Entry 7JZI (X-ray diffraction, 2.71 A resolution); this record covers chains A and B.

Chain A:
Protein: LAIR1 ectodomain from antibody MGD21
Source organism: Homo sapiens
Notes: antibody fragment or engineered binder
Chain sequence (98 residues; each row starts with the number of its first residue):
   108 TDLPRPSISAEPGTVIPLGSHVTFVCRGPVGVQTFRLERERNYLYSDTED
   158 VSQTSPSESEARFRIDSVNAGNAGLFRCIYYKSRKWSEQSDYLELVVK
Cystine bridges: Cys133-Cys185

Chain B:
Protein: Rifin
Source organism: Plasmodium falciparum (isolate NF54)
UniProt: A0A2I0BRG0 (A0A2I0BRG0_PLAFO); residues 184-328 here = UniProt positions 184-328
Chain sequence (145 residues; row label = number of the first residue in the row):
   184 VTAKELAEKAGAAAGLKAGDIHGMKIVIEGLKALKVDTLKSGIFNSFVQN
   234 SHYTEVTGLAIAIDTEMNEVCSATYIGIHPICVVREKLGVIPKAGGTMVK
   284 QKDAITNVLKQALEKATQSAEALSETTAEDVAAKLTAQKTGAINT
Not modelled in the structure: 184-189, 312-328
Construct notes: conflict Gln232 (Asn in A0A2I0BRG0)
Cystine bridges: Cys254-Cys265
Ion coordination: platinum (II) ion: Met281, Lys283
What the authors report for this chain:
  - contacts within the chain: Asp247-Gln284 (hydrogen bond), Arg268-Gln284 (hydrogen bond)
  - mutagenesis - D247A: decreased binding to LAIR1 ectodomain from antibody MGD21 (chain A)

Chain A / chain B interface:
Contacting residue pairs (37; chain A residue first):
  Thr141(A) - Met281(B)
  Arg143(A) - Val273(B)  hydrogen bond (side chain-backbone)
  Arg143(A) - Pro275(B)
  Leu144(A) - Ala256(B)
  Arg146(A) - Ala256(B)
  Arg146(A) - Tyr258(B)
  Tyr150(A) - Cys254(B)
  Tyr150(A) - Cys265(B)
  Tyr150(A) - Arg268(B)  hydrogen bond (backbone-side chain)
  Tyr150(A) - Glu269(B)
  Leu151(A) - Cys254(B)
  Leu151(A) - Cys265(B)  hydrophobic
  Tyr152(A) - Cys254(B)  hydrogen bond (backbone-backbone)
  Tyr152(A) - Ser255(B)
  Tyr152(A) - Ala256(B)
  Tyr152(A) - Arg268(B)  hydrogen bond
  Tyr152(A) - Val273(B)
  Tyr152(A) - Gln284(B)
  Ser153(A) - Ser255(B)
  Ser153(A) - Ala256(B)  hydrogen bond (side chain-backbone)
  Ser153(A) - Thr257(B)
  Ile172(A) - Thr257(B)
  Asn176(A) - Ile259(B)
  Asn179(A) - Thr257(B)  hydrogen bond (side chain-backbone)
  Phe183(A) - Ala256(B)
  Ile186(A) - Pro275(B)  hydrophobic
  Tyr188(A) - Gly279(B)
  Tyr188(A) - Met281(B)  hydrophobic
  Lys192(A) - Gly278(B)
  Lys192(A) - Gly279(B)
  Trp193(A) - Pro275(B)
  Trp193(A) - Ala277(B)
  Trp193(A) - Gly278(B)  hydrogen bond (backbone-backbone)
  Trp193(A) - Gly279(B)  hydrogen bond (backbone-backbone)
  Trp193(A) - Thr280(B)
  Trp193(A) - Met281(B)
  Ser194(A) - Ala277(B)
Other interface residues (no listed pair), chain A (22 interface residues in all): Arg148, Asn149, Arg191, Glu195, Gln196
Other interface residues (no listed pair), chain B (21 interface residues in all): Ile261, Val266, Ile274, Lys276
The authors on this interface:
  - pairs named by the authors: Tyr152(A)-Arg268(B) (pi stacking), Cys254(B)-Leu151(A) (hydrophobic contact), Cys265(B)-Leu151(A) (hydrophobic contact)
  - interface residues, chain A: Thr141(A), Arg143(A), Arg146(A), Tyr150(A), Leu151(A), Tyr152(A), Ser153(A), Tyr188(A), Trp193(A)
  - interface residues, chain B: Cys254(B), Ser255(B), Ala256(B), Thr257(B), Cys265(B), Val266(B), Arg268(B), Pro275(B), Met281(B)
  - hot spots on chain B (mutagenesis) - C254A, C265A: abolished binding to LAIR1 ectodomain from antibody MGD21 (chain A)

Overview:
Chain A and chain B form an interface of 22 and 21 residues respectively; the contacts include 8 hydrogen
bonds. Polar contacts include Arg143(A)-Val273(B), Tyr150(A)-Arg268(B) and Tyr152(A)-Arg268(B). The authors
report pi stacking between Tyr152(A) and Arg268(B); hydrophobic contacts between Cys254(B) and Leu151(A) and
Cys265(B) and Leu151(A). The paper reports that C254A and C265A of chain B abolish binding to LAIR1 ectodomain
from antibody MGD21 (chain A); interface residues Thr141(A), Arg143(A) and Cys254(B) among others.
Chain A is LAIR1 ectodomain from antibody MGD21 (Homo sapiens) and chain B is Rifin (Plasmodium falciparum
(isolate NF54)); the structure, Crystal structure of LAIR1 ectodomain (from MGD21) in complex with Plasmodium
RIFIN (PF3D7_1040300) V2 domain, was determined by X-ray diffraction (same publication as 7JZ1, 7JZ4 and
7JZK).
